PDB entry 6JXD | X-ray diffraction, 2.25 A resolution | chains B and J of the 10 polymer chains in the assembly

# Chain B
Molecule: Histone H4
From: Homo sapiens
Reference sequence: P62805 (H4_HUMAN); residues 21-102 here correspond to UniProt positions 22-103 (UniProt number = residue number + 1)
Sequence (82 residues; each row starts with the number of its first residue):
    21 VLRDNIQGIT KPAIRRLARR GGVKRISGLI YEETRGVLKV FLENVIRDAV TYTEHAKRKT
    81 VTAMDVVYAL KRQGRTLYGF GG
Disordered / not traced: 21-22
UniProt features mapped onto this chain:
  - modified residue: Lys31 (N6-(2-hydroxyisobutyryl)lysine), Lys44 (N6-(2-hydroxyisobutyryl)lysine), Ser47 (Phosphoserine), Tyr51 (Phosphotyrosine), Lys59 (N6-(2-hydroxyisobutyryl)lysine), Lys77 (N6-(2-hydroxyisobutyryl)lysine), Lys79 (N6-(2-hydroxyisobutyryl)lysine), Thr80 (Phosphothreonine), Tyr88 (Phosphotyrosine), Lys91 (N6-(2-hydroxyisobutyryl)lysine)
  - cross-link (Glycyl lysine isopeptide (Lys-Gly)): Lys31 (interchain with G-Cter in SUMO2), Lys59 (interchain with G-Cter in SUMO2), Lys79 (interchain with G-Cter in SUMO2), Lys91 (interchain with G-Cter in SUMO2)

# Chain J
Molecule: 147-nt DNA strand
From: Homo sapiens
Sequence (147 nucleotides; row label = number of the first residue in the row; numbers below 1 keep their minus sign (DC-71 is residue -71)):
   -71 CATATATGCC GGTCTCACAC GTGCCTGGAG ACTAGTAAGC GCTTCTAGTG GCGGTTAAAA
   -11 CGCGGTAGAC AGCGCGTACG TGCGTTTAAG CGGTGCTAGA GCTGTCTACG ACCAATTGAG
    49 CGGCCTCGGC ACCGGGATAT ATGGTAC
Metal / ion sites: Mn2+ site 1: DC-71, DG27; Mn2+ site 2 near DA-70 (its only coordinating residue here); Mn2+ site 3 near DG-61 (its only coordinating residue here); Mn2+ site 4 near DA-34 (its only coordinating residue here); Mn2+ site 5 near DG50 (its only coordinating residue here); Mn2+ site 6 near DG62 (its only coordinating residue here)

# Interface between chain B and chain J
Residue-residue contacts - 12 pairs, chain B then chain J:
  Arg35(B) with DC7(J), hydrogen bond to the phosphate; DG8(J), salt bridge to the phosphate
  Arg45(B) with DC7(J), hydrogen bond to the sugar; DG8(J), salt bridge to the phosphate
  Ile46(B) with DC7(J), sugar contact; DG8(J), hydrogen bond to the phosphate
  Ser47(B) with DC7(J), hydrogen bond to the phosphate
  Gly48(B) with DC7(J), hydrogen bond to the phosphate
  Arg78(B) with DA28(J), phosphate contact
  Lys79(B) with DG27(J), salt bridge to the phosphate; DA28(J), hydrogen bond to the phosphate
  Thr80(B) with DA28(J), hydrogen bond to the phosphate
Also at the interface, not in a pair above, chain B (10 interface residues in all): Arg39, Lys77
Also at the interface, not in a pair above, chain J (6 interface residues in all): DA6, DG29

# Summary
10 residues of chain B face 6 of chain J across their interface; the contacts include 7 hydrogen bonds and 3
salt bridges. Among the polar pairs are Arg45(B)-DC7(J), Arg35(B)-DC7(J) and Ile46(B)-DG8(J). The Mn2+ site 1
is built by DC-71(J) and DG27(J).
Here chain B is Histone H4 and chain J is a 147-nt DNA strand, both from Homo sapiens. Entry 6JXD (Human
nucleosome core particle with cohesive end DNA termini) was determined by X-ray diffraction (same publication
as 6IPU, 6K1I, 6K1J and 6K1K).
